Entry 7QIS (X-ray diffraction, 1.83 A resolution); this record covers chains G and H of the 8 polymer chains in the assembly.

Chain G:
Protein: Chymotrypsin A chain C
Organism: Bos taurus
Reference sequence: P00766 (CTRA_BOVIN); residue numbers follow UniProt; this construct covers 149-245
Sequence (97 residues; row label = number of the first residue in the row):
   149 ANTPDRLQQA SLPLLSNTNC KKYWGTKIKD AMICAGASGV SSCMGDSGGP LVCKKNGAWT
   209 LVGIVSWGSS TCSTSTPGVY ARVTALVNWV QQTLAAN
Cystine bridges: Cys168-Cys182, Cys191-Cys220
UniProt features mapped onto this chain:
  - active site: Ser195 (Charge relay system)
From the paper describing this entry:
  - specificity-determining residues: Ser189, Gly216, Gly226 (citing earlier work)

Chain H:
Protein: Pancreatic trypsin inhibitor
Reference sequence: P00974 (BPT1_BOVIN); residues 1-58 here correspond to UniProt positions 36-93 (UniProt number = residue number + 35)
Sequence (58 residues; row label = number of the first residue in the row):
     1 RPDFCLEPPY TGPCXARIIR YFYNAKAGLC QTFVYGGCRA KRNNFKSAED CMRTCGGA
Cystine bridges: Cys5-Cys55, Cys14-Cys38, Cys30-Cys51
Modified / non-standard residues: OBF ((2S)-2-amino-4,4-difluorobutanoic acid) at position 15
Differences from the reference sequence: engineered mutation OBF_15 (Lys50 in P00974)

Interface between chain G and chain H:
Pairs across the interface - 25 pairs, chain G then chain H:
  Ala149(G) - Arg17(H)  hydrogen bond (backbone-side chain)
  Asn150(G) - Arg17(H)  hydrogen bond
  Thr151(G) - Arg17(H)
  Ser190(G) - OBF_15(H)
  Cys191(G) - OBF_15(H)
  Met192(G) - Thr11(H)
  Met192(G) - Gly12(H)
  Met192(G) - Cys14(H)
  Met192(G) - OBF_15(H)
  Met192(G) - Ala16(H)
  Met192(G) - Val34(H)  hydrophobic
  Gly193(G) - OBF_15(H)  hydrogen bond (backbone-backbone)
  Gly193(G) - Ala16(H)
  Gly193(G) - Arg17(H)
  Asp194(G) - OBF_15(H)  hydrogen bond (backbone-backbone)
  Ser195(G) - OBF_15(H)  hydrogen bond (side chain-backbone)
  Ser195(G) - Ala16(H)  hydrogen bond (side chain-backbone)
  Val213(G) - OBF_15(H)
  Ser214(G) - Cys14(H)
  Ser214(G) - OBF_15(H)  hydrogen bond (backbone-backbone)
  Trp215(G) - Pro13(H)
  Trp215(G) - Cys14(H)  hydrophobic
  Gly216(G) - Pro13(H)  hydrogen bond (backbone-backbone)
  Ser218(G) - Gly12(H)
  Ser218(G) - Pro13(H)
Also at the interface, not in a pair above, chain G (15 interface residues in all): Cys220

Overview:
15 residues of chain G face 8 of chain H across their interface, with 8 hydrogen bonds. Among the polar pairs
are Ala149(G)-Arg17(H), Asn150(G)-Arg17(H) and Ser195(G)-OBF_15(H). Curated annotation (UniProt) lists
active-site residue Ser195(G) on chain G. From the paper: specificity determinants Ser189(G), Gly216(G) and
Gly226(G).
Chain G is Chymotrypsin A chain C (Bos taurus) and chain H is Pancreatic trypsin inhibitor; the structure,
CRYSTAL STRUCTURE OF THE P1 difluoroethylglycine (DfeGly) BPTI MUTANT- BOVINE CHYMOTRYPSIN COMPLEX, was
determined by X-ray diffraction (same publication as 7QIQ and 7QIT).
